PDB entry 4R1D | X-ray diffraction, 1.75 A resolution | chains A and B

Chain A:
Protein: Uncharacterized protein
Organism: Pseudomonas aeruginosa PAO1
Reference sequence: Q9I3K2 (Q9I3K2_PSEAE); residue numbers follow UniProt; this construct covers 1-569
Amino-acid sequence (569 residues; each row starts with the number of its first residue):
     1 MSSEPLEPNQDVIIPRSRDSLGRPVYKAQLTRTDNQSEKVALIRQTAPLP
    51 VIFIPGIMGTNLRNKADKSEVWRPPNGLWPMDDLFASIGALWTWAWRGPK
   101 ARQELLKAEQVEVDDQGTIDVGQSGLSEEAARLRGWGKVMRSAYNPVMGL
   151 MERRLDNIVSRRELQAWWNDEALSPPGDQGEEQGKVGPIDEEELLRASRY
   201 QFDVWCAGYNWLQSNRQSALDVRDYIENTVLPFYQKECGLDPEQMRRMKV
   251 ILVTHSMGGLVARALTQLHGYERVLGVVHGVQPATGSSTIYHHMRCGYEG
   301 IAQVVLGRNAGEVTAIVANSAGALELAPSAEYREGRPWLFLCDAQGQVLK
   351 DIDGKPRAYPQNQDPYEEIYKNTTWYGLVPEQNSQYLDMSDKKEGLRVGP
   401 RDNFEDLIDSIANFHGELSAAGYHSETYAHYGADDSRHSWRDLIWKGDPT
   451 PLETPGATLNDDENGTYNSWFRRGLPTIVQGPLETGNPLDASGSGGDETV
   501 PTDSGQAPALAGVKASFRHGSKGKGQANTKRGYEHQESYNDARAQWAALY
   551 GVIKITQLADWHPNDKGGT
Disordered / not traced: 1-44, 562-569
Ion coordination: Ca2+: Glu152, Asp156, Phe202, Asp203

Chain B:
Protein: Uncharacterized protein
Organism: Pseudomonas aeruginosa PAO1
Reference sequence: Q9I3K3 (Q9I3K3_PSEAE); numbering as in UniProt (aligned over 33-380)
Amino-acid sequence (348 residues; numbered 33 to 380; the number before each row is that of its first residue):
    33 MDKTGWITHCFGRFLIDLPPDAVINAGYYLWGDRIEYLDDKPTELAARVD
    83 RLEQEWRTQRHKSKGNMFLRKIDFGNESVGLLSWSSEVASKTYLLDTYVT
   133 SKPTWHVYRWKGKVSVDREQHAVEISRALARNLRSRAPKEIPSEPGFCID
   183 HAYIAGDSFQVERFGVGVTFPEHPGARFEFRSSTGAELNSLLERVDGFVQ
   233 NMLSTFAGMETLRKGKHPVGSLPGEEYLVAGSDKGQRGYTFMWEVQGKEE
   283 SLTEPNLTAGLAVLERSNENGKPPPPAFKSDKEALELWDTIVDSIRVRPT
   333 SSSPRGGNAGPSPAPKPATPGGQTLGDHYVYEEFLSSLKPKDSWLDDL
Disordered / not traced: 334-380

How chain A and chain B interact:
Residue-residue contacts (124):
  Asn64(A) - Tyr61(B)  hydrogen bond
  Ala66(A) - Asn57(B)
  Ala66(A) - Ala58(B)
  Ala66(A) - Gly59(B)
  Ala66(A) - Tyr61(B)
  Ala66(A) - Arg66(B)
  Asp67(A) - Asn57(B)
  Asp67(A) - Gly197(B)
  Asp67(A) - Val198(B)
  Asp67(A) - Gly199(B)
  Asp67(A) - Arg213(B)  salt bridge
  Lys68(A) - Asn57(B)
  Lys68(A) - Arg209(B)
  Ser69(A) - Arg209(B)
  Ser69(A) - Glu211(B)  hydrogen bond
  Ser69(A) - Arg213(B)
  Glu70(A) - Arg209(B)  salt bridge
  Glu70(A) - Leu296(B)
  Arg73(A) - Leu296(B)
  Met81(A) - Asn233(B)
  Met81(A) - Met234(B)
  Met81(A) - Thr237(B)
  Met81(A) - Phe238(B)
  Asp82(A) - Phe238(B)
  Asp83(A) - Phe238(B)
  Leu84(A) - Phe238(B)
  Leu84(A) - Gly240(B)
  Leu84(A) - Met241(B)  hydrophobic
  Leu84(A) - Ser264(B)
  Phe85(A) - Asp265(B)
  Phe85(A) - Gln268(B)
  Phe85(A) - Gly270(B)
  Phe85(A) - Glu297(B)
  Ser87(A) - Phe230(B)
  Ser87(A) - Met234(B)
  Ser87(A) - Phe238(B)
  Ile88(A) - Met234(B)
  Ile88(A) - Met241(B)  hydrophobic
  Ile88(A) - Thr272(B)
  Ile88(A) - Leu296(B)  hydrophobic
  Ala90(A) - Phe230(B)  hydrophobic
  Leu91(A) - Phe230(B)
  Leu91(A) - Met234(B)  hydrophobic
  Leu91(A) - Val261(B)  hydrophobic
  Leu91(A) - Thr272(B)
  Leu91(A) - Met274(B)  hydrophobic
  Trp92(A) - Glu211(B)
  Trp92(A) - Thr272(B)
  Trp92(A) - Gly292(B)
  Trp92(A) - Leu293(B)
  Trp92(A) - Ala294(B)  hydrophobic
  Ala95(A) - Arg226(B)
  Ala95(A) - Val227(B)
  Ala95(A) - Phe230(B)  hydrophobic
  Trp96(A) - Glu211(B)
  Trp96(A) - Arg226(B)  hydrogen bond (backbone-side chain)
  Trp96(A) - Val227(B)  hydrophobic
  Trp96(A) - Met274(B)  hydrophobic
  Trp96(A) - Trp275(B)
  Trp96(A) - Thr290(B)
  Trp96(A) - Ala291(B)
  Arg97(A) - Glu211(B)  salt bridge
  Arg97(A) - Arg213(B)
  Arg97(A) - Arg226(B)
  Gly98(A) - Glu219(B)
  Gly98(A) - Arg226(B)
  Pro99(A) - Glu219(B)
  Pro99(A) - Leu220(B)  hydrophobic
  Pro99(A) - Asn221(B)
  Lys100(A) - Ser215(B)
  Lys100(A) - Thr216(B)  hydrogen bond (side chain-backbone)
  Lys100(A) - Gly217(B)  hydrogen bond (side chain-backbone)
  Lys100(A) - Glu219(B)  hydrogen bond (backbone-side chain)
  Lys100(A) - Asn288(B)
  Ala101(A) - Glu219(B)  hydrogen bond (backbone-side chain)
  Glu104(A) - Arg195(B)  salt bridge
  Glu104(A) - Ser215(B)  hydrogen bond
  Leu105(A) - Arg213(B)
  Lys107(A) - Gly64(B)  hydrogen bond (side chain-backbone)
  Gln110(A) - Tyr61(B)
  Gln110(A) - Gly64(B)  hydrogen bond (side chain-backbone)
  Gln110(A) - Arg195(B)  hydrogen bond
  Thr118(A) - Glu297(B)
  Glu128(A) - Ser299(B)  hydrogen bond
  Glu128(A) - Asn300(B)
  Arg141(A) - Glu297(B)  salt bridge
  Met389(A) - Leu220(B)  hydrophobic
  Ser390(A) - Val193(B)
  Asp391(A) - Trp63(B)
  Asp391(A) - Val193(B)
  Lys392(A) - Glu282(B)
  Lys393(A) - Arg150(B)  hydrogen bond (backbone-side chain)
  Glu394(A) - Arg150(B)
  Gly395(A) - Trp63(B)
  Gly395(A) - His153(B)  hydrogen bond (backbone-side chain)
  Leu396(A) - Arg150(B)  hydrogen bond (backbone-side chain)
  Leu396(A) - His153(B)
  Arg397(A) - Asp65(B)  salt bridge
  Arg397(A) - Trp142(B)
  Arg397(A) - Gly144(B)
  Arg397(A) - Val146(B)
  Arg397(A) - Ser147(B)  hydrogen bond (backbone-backbone)
  Arg397(A) - Arg150(B)
  Arg397(A) - Ile157(B)
  Val398(A) - Thr124(B)
  Val398(A) - Lys145(B)
  Val398(A) - Ser147(B)
  Gly399(A) - Ser147(B)  hydrogen bond (backbone-side chain)
  Gly399(A) - Arg150(B)
  Asp402(A) - Lys123(B)
  Asp402(A) - Thr124(B)
  Asp402(A) - Ser147(B)  hydrogen bond
  Asp402(A) - Asp149(B)
  Asn403(A) - Thr124(B)
  Asn403(A) - Lys145(B)  hydrogen bond
  Glu405(A) - Lys123(B)  salt bridge
  Asp406(A) - Ala121(B)
  Asp406(A) - Ser122(B)  hydrogen bond (side chain-backbone)
  Asp406(A) - Lys123(B)  hydrogen bond (side chain-backbone)
  Asp406(A) - Thr124(B)  hydrogen bond
  Asp409(A) - Val120(B)
  Ser410(A) - Ser118(B)  hydrogen bond
  Ser410(A) - Val120(B)
  Asn413(A) - Val120(B)
Other interface residues (no listed pair), chain A (55 interface residues in all): Lys65, Gly77, Leu78, Gly89, Glu129, Leu407
Other interface residues (no listed pair), chain B (82 interface residues in all): Lys94, Ser117, Leu127, Lys143, Ala154, Phe191, Ala218, Leu223, Val231, Gly263, Lys266, Arg269, Tyr271, Phe273, Glu276, Val295, Asn302

Summary:
Chain A and chain B form an interface of 55 and 82 residues respectively, with 23 hydrogen bonds and 7 salt
bridges. Polar contacts include Asp67(A)-Arg213(B), Glu70(A)-Arg209(B) and Arg97(A)-Glu211(B). Glu152(A),
Asp156(A), Phe202(A) and Asp203(A) coordinate Ca2+.
Chain A is Uncharacterized protein and chain B is Uncharacterized protein, both from Pseudomonas aeruginosa
PAO1; the structure, The crystal structure of Tle4-Tli4 complex, was determined by X-ray diffraction.
